Entry 8UCO (electron microscopy, 3.25 A resolution); this record covers chains b and e of the 10 polymer chains in the assembly.

[Chain b]
Name: Cytochrome c oxidase subunit 2
Organism: Komagataella pastoris
Chain sequence (236 residues; numbered 14 to 249; the number before each row is that of its first residue):
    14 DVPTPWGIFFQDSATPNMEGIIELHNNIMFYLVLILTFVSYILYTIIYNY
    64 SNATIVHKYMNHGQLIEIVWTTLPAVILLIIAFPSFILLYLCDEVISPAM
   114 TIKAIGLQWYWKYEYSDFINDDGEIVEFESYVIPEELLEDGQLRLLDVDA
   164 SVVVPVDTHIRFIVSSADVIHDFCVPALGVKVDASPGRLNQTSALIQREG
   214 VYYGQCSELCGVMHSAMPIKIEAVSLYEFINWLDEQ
Ligand contacts:
  - dinuclear copper ion (CUA): Gln121, Trp122, His184, Cys219, Glu221, Cys223, His227, Met230
  - heme a (HEA): Ile48, Pro87, Leu91
  - phosphatidylethanolamine (PTY), molecule 1: Trp19, Ile21, Phe22
  - phosphatidylethanolamine (PTY), molecule 2: Phe51, Tyr72, Met73, Gly76, Ile79, Val82, Trp83, Leu86

[Chain e]
Name: Cytochrome c oxidase subunit 5
Organism: Komagataella pastoris
UniProt: F2QVW8 (F2QVW8_KOMPC); numbering as in UniProt (aligned over 28-151)
Chain sequence (124 residues; each row starts with the number of its first residue):
    28 NATVTNLEKRWEDLPETDQKDIISQLSERQKLPWKDLTLSEKKAAWYISF
    78 GEWGPRRPVHTKEDKLYIFWGTVIGIVISATIFGAFRYNRNVPKTMNREW
   128 QAASDEYLKSKNAEPFTGYSQIQS
Ligand contacts: phosphatidylethanolamine (PTY): Pro85, His87, Lys92, Ile95, Phe96, Thr99

[How chain b and chain e interact]
Pairs across the interface (23):
  Asp14(b) - Glu141(e)  hydrogen bond (side chain-backbone)
  Val15(b) - Leu135(e)  hydrophobic
  Val15(b) - Glu141(e)
  Val15(b) - Gln148(e)
  Pro16(b) - Gln148(e)  hydrogen bond (backbone-side chain)
  Pro18(b) - Ser147(e)
  Asp25(b) - Glu141(e)
  Asp25(b) - Phe143(e)
  Ser26(b) - Phe143(e)
  Glu148(b) - Pro120(e)
  Glu148(b) - Lys121(e)  hydrogen bond (side chain-backbone)
  Glu152(b) - Trp127(e)
  Asp153(b) - Ala130(e)
  Gly154(b) - Trp127(e)
  Gly154(b) - Ala130(e)
  Gly154(b) - Ser131(e)
  Gln155(b) - Trp127(e)  hydrogen bond (backbone-side chain)
  Arg157(b) - Thr122(e)
  Arg211(b) - Asn139(e)
  Arg211(b) - Pro142(e)
  Glu212(b) - Asn139(e)
  Tyr216(b) - Tyr134(e)
  Lys233(b) - Tyr134(e)  hydrogen bond
Other interface residues (no listed pair), chain b (23 interface residues in all): Thr17, Glu149, Leu151, Leu156, Gly213, Val214, Glu235
Other interface residues (no listed pair), chain e (19 interface residues in all): Glu126, Lys138, Ala140, Thr144, Gln150

[Overview]
The interface between chain b and chain e involves 23 residues on one side and 19 on the other; the contacts
include 5 hydrogen bonds. Polar contacts include Asp14(b)-Glu141(e), Pro16(b)-Gln148(e) and
Glu148(b)-Lys121(e). Bound to chain b: heme a, dinuclear copper ion and phosphatidylethanolamine.
Chain b is Cytochrome c oxidase subunit 2 and chain e is Cytochrome c oxidase subunit 5, both from
Komagataella pastoris; the structure, CryoEM structure of Komagataella pastoris Cytochrome c oxidase (9
subunits) in complex with human VMAT2 and ..., was determined by electron microscopy.
